Entry 5FSA (X-ray diffraction, 2.86 A resolution); this record covers chain A.

Chain A:
Name: CYP51 VARIANT1
Source organism: Candida albicans
Notes: EC 1.14.13.70
UniProtKB: Q9P4W0 (Q9P4W0_CANAX); numbering as in UniProt (aligned over 49-528)
Sequence (490 residues; row label = number of the first residue in the row):
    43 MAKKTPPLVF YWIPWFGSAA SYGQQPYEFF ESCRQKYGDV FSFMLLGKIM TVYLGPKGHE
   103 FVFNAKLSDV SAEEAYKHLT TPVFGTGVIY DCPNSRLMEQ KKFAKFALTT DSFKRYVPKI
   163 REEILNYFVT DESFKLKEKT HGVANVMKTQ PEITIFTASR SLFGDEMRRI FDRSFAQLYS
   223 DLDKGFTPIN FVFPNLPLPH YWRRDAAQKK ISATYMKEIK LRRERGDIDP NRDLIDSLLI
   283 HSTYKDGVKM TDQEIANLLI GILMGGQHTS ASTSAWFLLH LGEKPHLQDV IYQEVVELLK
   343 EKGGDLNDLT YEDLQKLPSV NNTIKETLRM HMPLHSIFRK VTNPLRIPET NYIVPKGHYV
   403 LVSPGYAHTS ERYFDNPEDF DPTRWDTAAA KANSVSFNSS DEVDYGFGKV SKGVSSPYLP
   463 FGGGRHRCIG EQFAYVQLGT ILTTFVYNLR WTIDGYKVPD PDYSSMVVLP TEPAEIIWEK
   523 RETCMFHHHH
Not modelled in the structure: 43-44, 529-532
Sequence notes: expression tag (43-48, 529-532); engineered mutation L263 (Ser in Q9P4W0)
Ion coordination: heme Fe: C470 (together with posaconazole)
Small-molecule neighbours:
  - heme (HEM): F105, Y118, Y132, L139, K143, I304, G308, T311, S312, T315, L370, M374, P375, L376, I379, R381, P462, F463, G464, R467, H468, R469, C470, I471, G472, F475, A476
  - posaconazole (X2N): F58, A61, A62, Y64, G65, L88, Y118, L121, T122, F126, I131, Y132, F228, P230, F233, G303, I304, G307, G308, T311, L376, H377, S378, F380, C470, Y505, S506, S507, M508
From the paper describing this entry:
  - heme coordination: C470
  - binding site for heme: Y118, Y132, K143, R381, H468
  - binding site for posaconazole: F58, A61, A62, Y64, G65, L88, Y118, L121, T122, F126, I131, Y132, F228, P230, F233, G303, I304, G307, G308, T311, L376, H377, S378, F380, Y505, S506, S507, M508
  - catalytic residues: H310, T311 (proposed by the authors, not directly observed)

Overview:
Chain A binds heme and posaconazole. The paper reports catalytic residues H310 and T311; a binding site for
posaconazole at F58, A61 and A62 among others.
Chain A is CYP51 VARIANT1 (Candida albicans); the structure, Crystal structure of sterol 14-alpha demethylase
(CYP51) from a pathogenic yeast Candida albicans in complex with ..., was determined by X-ray diffraction
together with 5TZ1 from the same study.
